PDB entry 5TOH | X-ray diffraction, 2.01 A resolution | chains B and C of the 3 polymer chains in the assembly

# Chain B (and C)
Molecule: Polymerase cofactor VP35
From: Lake Victoria marburgvirus (strain Musoke-80)
Notes: chain C of this document is another copy of the same molecule, construct and numbering; everything in this record applies to it too
Reference sequence: P35259 (VP35_MABVM); residues 2-72 here correspond to UniProt positions 60-130 (UniProt number = residue number + 58)
Chain sequence (72 residues; row label = number of the first residue in the row):
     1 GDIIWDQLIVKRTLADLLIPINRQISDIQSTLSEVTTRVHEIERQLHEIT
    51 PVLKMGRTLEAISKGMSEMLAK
Disordered / not traced: 71-72 (chain C: 1, 55-72)
Differences from the reference sequence: expression tag (1)
What the authors report for this chain:
  - conformationally variable residues (helix shift): Pro20, Pro51

# Chain B / chain C interface
Residue-residue contacts - 18 pairs, chain B then chain C:
  Gln24(B) - Gln29(C)
  Ile28(B) - Ile28(C)  hydrophobic
  Ile28(B) - Leu32(C)
  Thr31(B) - Leu32(C)
  Val35(B) - Thr36(C)
  Arg38(B) - Val39(C)
  Arg38(B) - Glu43(C)  salt bridge
  Val39(B) - Val39(C)  hydrophobic
  Ile42(B) - Val39(C)  hydrophobic
  Ile42(B) - Ile42(C)  hydrophobic
  Ile42(B) - Glu43(C)
  Ile42(B) - Leu46(C)  hydrophobic
  Ile49(B) - Leu46(C)  hydrophobic
  Ile49(B) - Ile49(C)  hydrophobic
  Ile49(B) - Leu53(C)  hydrophobic
  Val52(B) - Leu53(C)  hydrophobic
  Leu53(B) - Val52(C)  hydrophobic
  Leu53(B) - Leu53(C)  hydrophobic
Interface residues without a listed pair, chain B (16 interface residues in all): Leu14, Leu18, Ile21, Ile25, Leu32, Leu46
Interface residues without a listed pair, chain C (17 interface residues in all): Leu14, Leu18, Ile21, Asn22, Ile25, His40

# Summary
Chain B and chain C form an interface of 16 and 17 residues respectively, with 1 salt bridge. Its one
salt-bridged contact is Arg38(B)-Glu43(C). From the paper: conformational variability at Pro20(B) and
Pro51(B).
Both chains are Polymerase cofactor VP35 (Lake Victoria marburgvirus (strain Musoke-80)). Entry 5TOH (Crystal
Structure of the Marburg Virus VP35 Oligomerization Domain I2) was determined by X-ray diffraction, deposited
together with 5TOI.
